7YUA - chains A and C of the 4 polymer chains in the assembly; structure by X-ray diffraction, 2.50 A resolution.

Chain A (and C):
Protein: Transglycosylse
From: Marinactinospora thermotolerans
Notes: chain C of this document is another copy of the same molecule, construct and numbering; everything in this record applies to it too
UniProt: G8HX37 (G8HX37_9ACTN); numbering as in UniProt (aligned over 1-376)
Sequence (376 residues; row label = number of the first residue in the row):
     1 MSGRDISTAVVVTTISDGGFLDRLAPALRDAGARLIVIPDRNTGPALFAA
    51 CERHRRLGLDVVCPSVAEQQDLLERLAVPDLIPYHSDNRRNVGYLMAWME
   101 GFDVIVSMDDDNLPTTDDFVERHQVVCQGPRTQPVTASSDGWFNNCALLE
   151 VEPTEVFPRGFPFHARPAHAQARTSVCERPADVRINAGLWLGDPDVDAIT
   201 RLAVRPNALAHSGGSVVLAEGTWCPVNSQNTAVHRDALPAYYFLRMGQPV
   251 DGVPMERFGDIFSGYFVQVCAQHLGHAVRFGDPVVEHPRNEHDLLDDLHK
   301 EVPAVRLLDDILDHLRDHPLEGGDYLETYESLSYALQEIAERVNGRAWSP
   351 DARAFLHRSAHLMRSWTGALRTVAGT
Unresolved in the structure: 1-4
Bound ions: Mg2+ site 1: Asp111 (together with GDP); Mg2+ site 2: Val126, Gln128, Asp182, Val183; Mg2+ site 3: Val226, Tyr241, Asp260, Ser263
Ligand contacts: GDP (guanosine-5'-diphosphate): Val12, Thr13, Thr14, Ile15, Ile38, Asp40, Asn42, His85, Ser86, Asp87, Arg89, Arg90, Asp109, Asp110, Asp111, Gln229, Arg257, His287, Asn290, His292

How chain A and chain C interact:
Pairs across the interface (32; chain A residue first):
  Asp80(A) - Glu341(C)
  Gly247(A) - Pro350(C)
  Gln248(A) - Pro350(C)  hydrogen bond (side chain-backbone)
  Gln248(A) - Ala354(C)
  Pro249(A) - Asp351(C)
  Gln337(A) - His361(C)
  Glu338(A) - His361(C)
  Glu341(A) - Asp80(C)
  Glu341(A) - Arg358(C)  salt bridge
  Glu341(A) - His361(C)
  Glu341(A) - Leu362(C)
  Pro350(A) - Gly247(C)
  Pro350(A) - Gln248(C)  hydrogen bond (backbone-side chain)
  Pro350(A) - Arg358(C)
  Asp351(A) - Gln248(C)
  Asp351(A) - Pro249(C)
  Arg353(A) - Arg358(C)
  Ala354(A) - Gln248(C)
  Ala354(A) - Ala354(C)
  Ala354(A) - Arg358(C)
  His357(A) - His357(C)
  His357(A) - Arg358(C)
  His357(A) - His361(C)
  Arg358(A) - Glu341(C)  salt bridge
  Arg358(A) - Pro350(C)
  Arg358(A) - Arg353(C)
  Arg358(A) - Ala354(C)
  Arg358(A) - His357(C)
  His361(A) - Gln337(C)
  His361(A) - Glu338(C)
  His361(A) - Glu341(C)
  His361(A) - His357(C)
Other interface residues (no listed pair), chain A (18 interface residues in all): Arg245, Arg342, Leu362, Arg364
Other interface residues (no listed pair), chain C (18 interface residues in all): Arg245, Arg342, Arg364

Summary:
Chain A and chain C each contribute 18 residues to their interface, with 2 hydrogen bonds and 2 salt bridges.
Polar contacts include Glu341(A)-Arg358(C) and Gln248(A)-Pro350(C). Bound to chain A: GDP. The Mg2+ site 2 is
built by Val126(A), Gln128(A), Asp182(A) and Val183(A).
Chain A and chain C are both Transglycosylse (Marinactinospora thermotolerans); the structure, Structural
Insight into a Metal-Dependent Mutase MtdL Revealing an Arginine Residue Covalently Mediated Interconversion
between Nucleotide-Based ..., was determined by X-ray diffraction together with 7YV0 from the same study.
